Entry 2QI8 (X-ray diffraction, 2.32 A resolution); this record covers chain A.

# Chain A
Protein: Proto-oncogene tyrosine-protein kinase Src
Organism: Gallus gallus
Notes: EC 2.7.10.2
UniProtKB: P00523 (SRC_CHICK); residue numbers follow UniProt; this construct covers 251-533
Amino-acid sequence (286 residues; row label = number of the first residue in the row):
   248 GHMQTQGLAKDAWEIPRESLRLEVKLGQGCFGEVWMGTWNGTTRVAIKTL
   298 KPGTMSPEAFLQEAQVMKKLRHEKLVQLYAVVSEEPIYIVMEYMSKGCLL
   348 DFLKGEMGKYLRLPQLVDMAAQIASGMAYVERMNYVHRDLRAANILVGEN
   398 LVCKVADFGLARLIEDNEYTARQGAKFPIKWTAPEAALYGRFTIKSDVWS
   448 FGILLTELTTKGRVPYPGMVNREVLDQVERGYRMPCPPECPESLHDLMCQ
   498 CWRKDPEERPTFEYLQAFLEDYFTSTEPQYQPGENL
Disordered / not traced: 248-256, 298-304, 331, 411-424
Construct notes: cloning artifact (248-250); engineered mutation M338 (Thr in P00523), C345 (Ser in P00523)
Swiss-Prot annotation at these positions:
  - active site: D386 (Proton acceptor)
  - binding site (ATP): L273 to V281, K295
  - modified residue: Y416 (Phosphotyrosine), Y436 (Phosphotyrosine), C498 (S-nitrosocysteine), Y527 (Phosphotyrosine)
  - mutagenesis: C498 (C498A: Significant reduction in S-nitrosylation), Y527 (Y527F: Constitutively active)

# Summary
Curated annotation (UniProt) lists active-site residue D386, 10 ATP-binding residues and 2 mutagenesis sites.
Chain A is Proto-oncogene tyrosine-protein kinase Src (Gallus gallus); the structure, Crystal structure of
drug resistant SRC kinase domain, was determined by X-ray diffraction together with 2QLQ and 2QQ7 from the
same study.
